6UGM - chains F and J of the 18 polymer chains in the assembly; structure by electron microscopy, 3.70 A resolution.

== Chain F ==
Name: Histone H4
Source organism: Xenopus laevis
UniProt: P62799 (H4_XENLA); residues 1-102 here correspond to UniProt positions 2-103 (UniProt number = residue number + 1)
Chain sequence (102 residues; row label = number of the first residue in the row):
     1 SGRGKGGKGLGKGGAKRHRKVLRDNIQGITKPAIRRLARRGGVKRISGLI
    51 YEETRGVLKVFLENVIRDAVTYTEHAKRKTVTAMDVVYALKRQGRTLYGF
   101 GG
Disordered / not traced: 1-16
Swiss-Prot annotation at these positions:
  - DNA-binding region: Lys16 to Lys20
  - modified residue: Ser1 (N-acetylserine), Arg3 (Asymmetric dimethylarginine), Lys5 (N6-(2-hydroxyisobutyryl)lysine), Lys8 (N6-(2-hydroxyisobutyryl)lysine), Lys12 (N6-(2-hydroxyisobutyryl)lysine), Lys16 (N6-(2-hydroxyisobutyryl)lysine), Lys20 (N6,N6,N6-trimethyllysine), Lys31 (N6-(2-hydroxyisobutyryl)lysine), Lys44 (N6-(2-hydroxyisobutyryl)lysine), Ser47 (Phosphoserine), Tyr51 (Phosphotyrosine), Lys59 (N6-(2-hydroxyisobutyryl)lysine), Lys77 (N6-(2-hydroxyisobutyryl)lysine), Lys79 (N6-(2-hydroxyisobutyryl)lysine), Tyr88 (Phosphotyrosine), Lys91 (N6-(2-hydroxyisobutyryl)lysine)
  - cross-link (Glycyl lysine isopeptide (Lys-Gly)): Lys31 (interchain with G-Cter in UFM1), Lys91 (interchain with G-Cter in ubiquitin)

== Chain J ==
Molecule: 146-nt DNA strand
Sequence (146 nucleotides; numbered 1 to 146; the number before each row is that of its first residue):
     1 ATCGGATGTATATATCTGACACGTGCCTGGAGACTAGGGAGTAATCCCCT
    51 TGGCGGTTAAAACGCGGGGGACAGCGCGTACGTGCGTTTAAGCGGTGCTA
   101 GAGCTGTCTACGACCAATTGAGCGGCCTCGGCACCGGGATTCTCGA

== Chain F / chain J interface ==
Residue-residue contacts (13; chain F residue first):
  Arg17(F) with DT99(J), sugar contact
  Arg35(F) with DG82(J), salt bridge to the phosphate
  Lys44(F) with DG82(J), phosphate contact
  Arg45(F) with DC81(J), hydrogen bond to the sugar; DG82(J), phosphate contact
  Ile46(F) with DC81(J), sugar contact; DG82(J), hydrogen bond to the phosphate
  Gly48(F) with DC81(J), hydrogen bond to the phosphate
  Arg78(F) with DA102(J), phosphate contact; DG103(J), phosphate contact
  Lys79(F) with DG101(J), phosphate contact; DA102(J), hydrogen bond to the phosphate
  Thr80(F) with DA102(J), hydrogen bond to the phosphate
Also at the interface, not in a pair above, chain F (12 interface residues in all): Arg39, Ser47, Tyr51
Also at the interface, not in a pair above, chain J (7 interface residues in all): DA100

== Overview ==
Chain F and chain J form an interface of 12 and 7 residues respectively, with 5 hydrogen bonds and 1 salt
bridge. Polar contacts include Arg45(F)-DC81(J), Ile46(F)-DG82(J) and Gly48(F)-DC81(J). Curated annotation
(UniProt) lists a DNA-binding region on chain F.
Chain F is Histone H4 (Xenopus laevis) and chain J is a 146-nt DNA strand; the structure, Structural basis of
COMPASS eCM recognition of an unmodified nucleosome, was determined by electron microscopy.
